PDB entry 4L34 | X-ray diffraction, 1.80 A resolution | chains A and C

== Chain A ==
Molecule: Tankyrase-2
Organism: Homo sapiens
Notes: EC 2.4.2.30; fragment: C-terminal fragment
Reference sequence: Q9H2K2 (TNKS2_HUMAN); numbering as in UniProt (aligned over 946-1113)
Amino-acid sequence (191 residues; numbered 923 to 1113; the number before each row is that of its first residue):
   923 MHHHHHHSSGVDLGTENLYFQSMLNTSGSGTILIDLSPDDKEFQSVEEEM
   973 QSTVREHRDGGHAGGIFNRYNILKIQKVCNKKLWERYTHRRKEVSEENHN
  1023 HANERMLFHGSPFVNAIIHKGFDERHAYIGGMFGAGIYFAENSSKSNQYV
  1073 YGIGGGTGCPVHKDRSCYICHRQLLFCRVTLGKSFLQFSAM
Disordered / not traced: 923-951, 1113
Differences from the reference sequence: expression tag (923-945)
Ion coordination: Zn2+: C1081, H1084, C1089, C1092
Small-molecule neighbours: 1VG (2-[4-(1H-tetrazol-5-yl)phenyl]-4H-chromen-4-one): F1030, H1031, G1032, S1033, P1034, F1035, A1049, Y1050, Y1060, F1061, A1062, K1067, S1068, Y1071, G1074, I1075
Swiss-Prot annotation at these positions:
  - binding site (Zn(2+)): C1081, H1084, C1089, C1092
  - mutagenesis: M1054 (M1054V: Loss of activity)

== Chain C ==
Molecule: Tankyrase-2
Organism: Homo sapiens
Notes: EC 2.4.2.30; fragment: C-terminal fragment
Reference sequence: Q9H2K2 (TNKS2_HUMAN); residue numbers follow UniProt; this construct covers 1114-1162
Amino-acid sequence (49 residues; row label = number of the first residue in the row):
  1114 KMAHSPPGHHSVTGRPSVNGLALAEYVIYRGEQAYPEYLITYQIMRPEG
Disordered / not traced: 1114, 1162

== Interface between chain A and chain C ==
Residue-residue contacts (162):
  L958(A) - Y1151(C)  hydrophobic
  E964(A) - Y1151(C)  hydrogen bond
  V968(A) - Y1151(C)
  V968(A) - I1153(C)  hydrophobic
  M972(A) - Y1155(C)  hydrophobic
  R977(A) - N1132(C)
  R977(A) - L1134(C)
  R977(A) - A1135(C)
  R980(A) - V1131(C)
  R980(A) - N1132(C)
  G986(A) - I1157(C)
  I988(A) - M1158(C)
  I988(A) - P1160(C)
  F989(A) - I1157(C)  hydrophobic
  F989(A) - M1158(C)
  F989(A) - P1160(C)  hydrophobic
  N990(A) - P1160(C)
  R991(A) - M1158(C)  hydrogen bond (backbone-backbone)
  R991(A) - E1161(C)  salt bridge
  Y992(A) - Y1155(C)  hydrophobic
  Y992(A) - Q1156(C)
  Y992(A) - M1158(C)
  N993(A) - Y1155(C)
  N993(A) - Q1156(C)  hydrogen bond (backbone-backbone)
  N993(A) - M1158(C)
  I994(A) - I1153(C)  hydrophobic
  I994(A) - T1154(C)
  I994(A) - Y1155(C)  hydrophobic
  L995(A) - T1154(C)  hydrogen bond (backbone-backbone)
  L995(A) - Q1156(C)
  K996(A) - L1152(C)
  K996(A) - I1153(C)
  K996(A) - T1154(C)  hydrogen bond (backbone-backbone)
  I997(A) - Y1151(C)  hydrophobic
  I997(A) - L1152(C)
  Q998(A) - E1150(C)
  Q998(A) - Y1151(C)
  Q998(A) - L1152(C)  hydrogen bond (backbone-backbone)
  K999(A) - E1150(C)
  K999(A) - Y1151(C)
  V1000(A) - Y1148(C)  hydrogen bond (backbone-side chain)
  V1000(A) - P1149(C)
  V1000(A) - E1150(C)  hydrogen bond (backbone-backbone)
  V1000(A) - L1152(C)
  C1001(A) - Y1148(C)
  N1002(A) - Y1148(C)  hydrogen bond (backbone-side chain)
  L1005(A) - Y1148(C)
  W1006(A) - Y1148(C)
  W1006(A) - E1150(C)
  R1008(A) - E1145(C)
  Y1009(A) - E1145(C)
  Y1009(A) - Q1146(C)
  Y1009(A) - A1147(C)
  Y1009(A) - Y1148(C)
  R1012(A) - H1123(C)
  R1012(A) - R1143(C)
  R1012(A) - E1145(C)
  R1012(A) - Q1146(C)  hydrogen bond
  V1016(A) - H1123(C)
  E1019(A) - H1123(C)  salt bridge
  R1027(A) - Y1139(C)  hydrogen bond
  L1029(A) - Y1139(C)  hydrophobic
  V1036(A) - L1152(C)  hydrophobic
  F1044(A) - G1144(C)
  F1044(A) - A1147(C)  hydrophobic
  D1045(A) - M1115(C)
  E1046(A) - M1115(C)
  A1049(A) - M1115(C)  hydrophobic
  F1055(A) - V1125(C)  hydrophobic
  F1055(A) - G1127(C)
  F1055(A) - V1140(C)  hydrophobic
  F1055(A) - Y1142(C)  hydrogen bond (backbone-side chain)
  A1057(A) - M1115(C)
  A1057(A) - A1116(C)  hydrogen bond (backbone-backbone)
  A1057(A) - Y1142(C)
  G1058(A) - M1115(C)
  G1058(A) - V1140(C)
  G1058(A) - I1141(C)
  G1058(A) - Y1142(C)
  I1059(A) - M1115(C)  hydrophobic
  I1059(A) - Y1139(C)
  I1059(A) - V1140(C)
  I1059(A) - I1141(C)  hydrogen bond (backbone-backbone)
  I1059(A) - G1144(C)
  Y1060(A) - Y1139(C)
  Y1060(A) - V1140(C)  hydrophobic
  F1061(A) - E1138(C)
  F1061(A) - Y1139(C)  hydrogen bond (backbone-backbone)
  F1061(A) - I1141(C)  hydrophobic
  F1061(A) - A1147(C)  hydrophobic
  E1063(A) - L1136(C)
  E1063(A) - A1137(C)  hydrogen bond (backbone-backbone)
  E1063(A) - Y1139(C)  hydrogen bond
  N1064(A) - A1135(C)
  N1064(A) - L1136(C)  hydrogen bond (side chain-backbone)
  K1067(A) - E1138(C)
  N1069(A) - Y1155(C)  hydrogen bond
  N1069(A) - I1157(C)
  V1072(A) - Y1155(C)
  S1088(A) - I1157(C)
  C1089(A) - I1157(C)
  Y1090(A) - Q1156(C)
  Y1090(A) - I1157(C)
  Y1090(A) - M1158(C)
  Y1090(A) - R1159(C)
  I1091(A) - Q1156(C)  hydrogen bond (backbone-side chain)
  C1092(A) - Q1156(C)
  H1093(A) - Y1155(C)
  H1093(A) - Q1156(C)
  R1094(A) - I1153(C)
  R1094(A) - T1154(C)
  R1094(A) - Y1155(C)  hydrogen bond (backbone-backbone)
  R1094(A) - I1157(C)
  Q1095(A) - L1152(C)
  Q1095(A) - I1153(C)
  Q1095(A) - T1154(C)  hydrogen bond
  Q1095(A) - Y1155(C)
  L1096(A) - Y1151(C)
  L1096(A) - L1152(C)
  L1096(A) - I1153(C)  hydrogen bond (backbone-backbone)
  L1096(A) - Y1155(C)
  L1097(A) - Y1151(C)
  L1097(A) - L1152(C)  hydrophobic
  F1098(A) - E1150(C)  hydrogen bond (backbone-backbone)
  F1098(A) - Y1151(C)  hydrogen bond (backbone-backbone)
  C1099(A) - Y1148(C)
  C1099(A) - P1149(C)  hydrophobic
  R1100(A) - A1147(C)
  R1100(A) - Y1148(C)  hydrogen bond (backbone-backbone)
  R1100(A) - E1150(C)  salt bridge
  V1101(A) - I1141(C)  hydrophobic
  V1101(A) - Q1146(C)
  T1102(A) - I1141(C)
  T1102(A) - Q1146(C)  hydrogen bond (backbone-backbone)
  L1103(A) - H1123(C)
  L1103(A) - S1124(C)  hydrogen bond (backbone-side chain)
  L1103(A) - Y1139(C)  hydrophobic
  G1104(A) - H1123(C)
  K1105(A) - G1121(C)
  K1105(A) - H1122(C)
  K1105(A) - H1123(C)  hydrogen bond (backbone-backbone)
  K1105(A) - S1124(C)
  S1106(A) - H1122(C)
  S1106(A) - S1124(C)  hydrogen bond
  S1106(A) - V1125(C)
  S1106(A) - T1126(C)  hydrogen bond
  F1107(A) - P1119(C)  hydrophobic
  F1107(A) - H1122(C)
  F1107(A) - S1124(C)  hydrogen bond (backbone-backbone)
  F1107(A) - V1125(C)
  F1107(A) - T1126(C)  hydrogen bond (backbone-backbone)
  L1108(A) - T1126(C)
  L1108(A) - R1128(C)
  Q1109(A) - T1126(C)  hydrogen bond (backbone-backbone)
  Q1109(A) - G1127(C)
  Q1109(A) - R1128(C)  hydrogen bond (backbone-backbone)
  F1110(A) - R1128(C)
  S1111(A) - R1128(C)  hydrogen bond (backbone-backbone)
  S1111(A) - P1129(C)
  S1111(A) - S1130(C)  hydrogen bond (backbone-backbone)
  A1112(A) - S1130(C)
  A1112(A) - V1131(C)  hydrophobic
Other interface residues (no listed pair), chain A (80 interface residues in all): L955, G987, N1020, M1028, F1030, I1039, I1040, A1062

== Overview ==
80 residues of chain A face 43 of chain C across their interface, with 37 hydrogen bonds and 3 salt bridges.
Polar pairs include R991(A)-E1161(C), E1019(A)-H1123(C) and R1100(A)-E1150(C). Bound to chain A: compound 1VG.
Here chain A is Tankyrase-2 and chain C is Tankyrase-2, both from Homo sapiens. Entry 4L34 (Tankyrase 2 in
complex with 4'-tetrazole flavone) was determined by X-ray diffraction together with 4KZL, 4KZQ, 4KZU, 4L09,
4L0B, 4L0I and 10 further entries from the same study.
